Entry 5OYA (X-ray diffraction, 1.80 A resolution); this record covers chains A and L of the 8 polymer chains in the assembly.

== Chain A ==
Name: Rubisco large subunit
From: Chaetoceros socialis
Amino-acid sequence (490 residues; numbered 1 to 490; the number before each row is that of its first residue):
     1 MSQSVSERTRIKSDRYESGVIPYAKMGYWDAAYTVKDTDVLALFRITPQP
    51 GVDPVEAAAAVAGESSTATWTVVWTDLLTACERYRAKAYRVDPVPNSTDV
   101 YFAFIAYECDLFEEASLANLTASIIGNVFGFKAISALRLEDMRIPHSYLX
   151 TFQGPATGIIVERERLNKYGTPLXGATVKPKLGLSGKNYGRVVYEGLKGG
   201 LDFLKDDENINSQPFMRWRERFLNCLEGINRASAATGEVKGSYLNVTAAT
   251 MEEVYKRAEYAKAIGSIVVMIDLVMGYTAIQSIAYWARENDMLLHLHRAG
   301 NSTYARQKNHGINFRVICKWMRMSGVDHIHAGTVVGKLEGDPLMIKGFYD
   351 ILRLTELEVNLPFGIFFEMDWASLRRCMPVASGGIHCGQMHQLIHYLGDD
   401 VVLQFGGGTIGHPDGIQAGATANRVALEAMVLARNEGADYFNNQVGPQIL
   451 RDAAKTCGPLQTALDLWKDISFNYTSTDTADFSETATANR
Disordered / not traced: 1-15, 484-490
Modified / non-standard residues: P48, P155 (4-hydroxyproline; HYP); C109 (S-hydroxycysteine; CSO); LOH (3,4-dihydroxylysine) at position 150, HL2 ((2S,3R)-2-amino-3-hydroxy-4-methylpentanoic acid) at position 174; K205 (lysine nz-carboxylic acid; KCX); K346 (N-trimethyllysine; M3L); C457 (S-nitroso-cysteine; SNC)
Bound ions: Mg2+: K205, D207, E208 (together with 2-carboxyarabinitol-1,5-diphosphate)
Small-molecule neighbours: 2-carboxyarabinitol-1,5-diphosphate (CAP): E64, T69, W70, N127, T177, K179, K181, K205, D207, E208, H297, R298, H330, K337, L338, S382, G383, G384, Q404, F405, G406, G407
What the authors report for this chain:
  - post-translational modification sites: P48, P155, K205, K346, C457

== Chain L ==
Name: Rubisco small subunit
From: Chaetoceros socialis
Amino-acid sequence (139 residues; numbered 1 to 139; the number before each row is that of its first residue):
     1 MRLTQGCFSFLPDLTDAQIEKQVAYAMSRGWAMNVEWTDDPHPRNNYWEL
    51 WGLPLFDIKDPATVMFELNEARKSCAAGYIRMNAFDASYGTESCVMSFLT
   101 NRPANEPGFYLDRTDGIGRQIIYSIKSYSVQANPEGSRY

== How chain A and chain L interact ==
Residue-residue contacts (19):
  G183(A) - E92(L)
  K187(A) - Y47(L)  hydrogen bond (backbone-side chain)
  N188(A) - F85(L)
  G190(A) - Y47(L)
  R191(A) - E36(L)  salt bridge
  R191(A) - Y47(L)  hydrogen bond (backbone-side chain)
  R191(A) - W48(L)  hydrogen bond (side chain-backbone)
  R191(A) - L50(L)
  Y194(A) - E49(L)  hydrogen bond
  E195(A) - L50(L)
  K198(A) - E49(L)  salt bridge
  N224(A) - N46(L)  hydrogen bond
  N224(A) - Y47(L)
  E227(A) - R44(L)
  E227(A) - N46(L)
  R231(A) - N45(L)
  R231(A) - Y47(L)  hydrogen bond (side chain-backbone)
  R231(A) - E49(L)  salt bridge
  P413(A) - L53(L)
Also at the interface, not in a pair above, chain A (15 interface residues in all): G186, G228, G415
Also at the interface, not in a pair above, chain L (13 interface residues in all): C94, E135

== In short ==
15 residues of chain A face 13 of chain L across their interface; the contacts include 6 hydrogen bonds and 3
salt bridges. Polar contacts include R191(A)-E36(L), K198(A)-E49(L) and R231(A)-E49(L). Bound to chain A:
2-carboxyarabinitol-1,5-diphosphate. K205(A), D207(A) and E208(A) form the Mg2+ site. The paper reports
modification sites P48(A), P155(A) and K205(A) among others.
Here chain A is Rubisco large subunit and chain L is Rubisco small subunit, both from Chaetoceros socialis.
Entry 5OYA (Unusual posttranslational modifications revealed in crystal structures of diatom Rubisco) was
determined by X-ray diffraction together with 6FTL, 5N9Z and 5MZ2 from the same study.
